PDB entry 1QIZ | X-ray diffraction, 2.00 A resolution | chains J and L of the 12 polymer chains in the assembly

Chain J (and L):
Molecule: Insulin B chain
From: Homo sapiens
Notes: chain L of this document is another copy of the same molecule, construct and numbering; everything in this record applies to it too
UniProtKB: P01308 (INS_HUMAN); residues 1-30 here correspond to UniProt positions 25-54 (UniProt number = residue number + 24)
Chain sequence (30 residues; numbered 1 to 30; the number before each row is that of its first residue):
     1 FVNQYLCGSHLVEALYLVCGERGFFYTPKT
Construct notes: engineered mutation Tyr-5 (His29 in P01308)
Metal / ion sites: Zn2+: His-10 (together with chloride ion) (shared with 1 residue of chain B; 1 residue of chain F)
Small-molecule neighbours:
  - resorcinol (RCO), molecule 1: Val-2, Tyr-5, Leu-6
  - resorcinol (RCO), molecule 2: Cys-7, His-10, Leu-11, Ala-14

Interface between chain J and chain L:
Residue-residue contacts (32; chain J residue first):
  Tyr-5(J) / Tyr-16(L)  hydrogen bond (backbone-side chain)
  Tyr-5(J) / Leu-17(L)
  Gly-8(J) / Tyr-16(L)
  Ser-9(J) / Glu-13(L)
  Ser-9(J) / Tyr-16(L)  hydrogen bond (backbone-side chain)
  Val-12(J) / Val-12(L)  hydrophobic
  Val-12(J) / Glu-13(L)
  Val-12(J) / Phe-24(L)  hydrophobic
  Glu-13(J) / Glu-13(L)
  Tyr-16(J) / Tyr-5(L)  hydrogen bond (side chain-backbone)
  Tyr-16(J) / Gly-8(L)
  Tyr-16(J) / Ser-9(L)  hydrogen bond (side chain-backbone)
  Tyr-16(J) / Val-12(L)  hydrophobic
  Tyr-16(J) / Tyr-26(L)  hydrophobic
  Leu-17(J) / Tyr-5(L)
  Gly-20(J) / Pro-28(L)
  Glu-21(J) / Pro-28(L)
  Gly-23(J) / Tyr-26(L)
  Gly-23(J) / Pro-28(L)
  Phe-24(J) / Val-12(L)  hydrophobic
  Phe-24(J) / Phe-24(L)  hydrophobic
  Phe-24(J) / Phe-25(L)
  Phe-24(J) / Tyr-26(L)  hydrogen bond (backbone-backbone)
  Phe-25(J) / Phe-24(L)
  Phe-25(J) / Phe-25(L)  hydrophobic
  Tyr-26(J) / Tyr-16(L)  hydrophobic
  Tyr-26(J) / Gly-23(L)
  Tyr-26(J) / Phe-24(L)  hydrogen bond (backbone-backbone)
  Pro-28(J) / Gly-20(L)
  Pro-28(J) / Glu-21(L)
  Pro-28(J) / Gly-23(L)
  Lys-29(J) / Glu-21(L)
Other interface residues (no listed pair), chain J (18 interface residues in all): Gln-4, Arg-22, Thr-27
Other interface residues (no listed pair), chain L (16 interface residues in all): Gln-4, Arg-22

Overview:
Chain J and chain L form an interface of 18 and 16 residues respectively, with 6 hydrogen bonds. Among the
polar pairs are Tyr-5(J)/Tyr-16(L), Ser-9(J)/Tyr-16(L) and Phe-24(J)/Tyr-26(L). Chain J binds resorcinol.
Chain J and chain L are both Insulin B chain (Homo sapiens); the structure, Human insulin hexamers with chain
B his mutated to tyr complexed with resorcinol, was determined by X-ray diffraction, deposited together with
1QIY and 1QJ0.
